1G3I - chains C and I of the 24 polymer chains in the assembly; structure by X-ray diffraction, 3.41 A resolution.

[Chain C]
Name: ATP-dependent hslu protease ATP-binding subunit hslu
From: Haemophilus influenzae
UniProtKB: P43773 (HSLU_HAEIN); residue numbers follow UniProt; this construct covers 1-444
Sequence (444 residues; row label = number of the first residue in the row):
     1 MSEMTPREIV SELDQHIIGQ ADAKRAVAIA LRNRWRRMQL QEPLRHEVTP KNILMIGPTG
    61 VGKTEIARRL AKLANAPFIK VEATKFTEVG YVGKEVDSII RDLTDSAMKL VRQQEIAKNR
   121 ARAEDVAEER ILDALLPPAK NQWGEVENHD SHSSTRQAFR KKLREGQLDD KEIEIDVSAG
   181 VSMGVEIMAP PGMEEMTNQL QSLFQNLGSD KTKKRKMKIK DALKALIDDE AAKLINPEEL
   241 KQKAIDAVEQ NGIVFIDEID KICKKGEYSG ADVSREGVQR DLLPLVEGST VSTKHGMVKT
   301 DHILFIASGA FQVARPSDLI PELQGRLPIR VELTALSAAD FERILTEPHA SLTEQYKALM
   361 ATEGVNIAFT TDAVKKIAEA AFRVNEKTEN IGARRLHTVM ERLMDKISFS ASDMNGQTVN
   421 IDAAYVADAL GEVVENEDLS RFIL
Not modelled in the structure: 1, 88-94, 122-234, 266-269
Swiss-Prot annotation at these positions:
  - binding site (ATP): Ile18, Gly60 to Glu65, Asp257, Ile306 to Gly309, Glu322, Arg394
Small-molecule neighbours: ATP (adenosine-5'-triphosphate): His16, Ile17, Ile18, Gln20, Pro58, Thr59, Gly60, Val61, Gly62, Lys63, Thr64, Glu65, Lys80, Asp257, Glu258, Ser308, Leu336, Ile344, Ala393, Arg394, His397
Reported in the primary citation:
  - binding site for ATP: Arg394

[Chain I]
Name: ATP-dependent protease hslv
From: Haemophilus influenzae
Notes: EC 3.4.99.-
UniProtKB: P43772 (HSLV_HAEIN); residue numbers follow UniProt; this construct covers 1-174
Sequence (174 residues; each row starts with the number of its first residue):
     1 TTIVSVRRNG QVVVGGDGQV SLGNTVMKGN ARKVRRLYNG KVLAGFAGGT ADAFTLFELF
    61 ERKLEMHQGH LLKSAVELAK DWRTDRALRK LEAMLIVADE KESLIITGIG DVVQPEEDQI
   121 LAIGSGGNYA LSAARALVEN TELSAHEIVE KSLRIAGDIC VFTNTNFTIE ELPN
Not modelled in the structure: 174
Swiss-Prot annotation at these positions:
  - active site: Thr2
Reported in the primary citation:
  - conformationally variable residues (helix shift, loop rearrangement): Phe46 to Thr50, Ala47 to Glu92
  - catalytic residues: Thr1, Lys33 (citing earlier work)
  - catalytic residues: Ala47 to Gly48 (proposed by the authors, not directly observed)

[Interface between chain C and chain I]
Residue-residue contacts (19; chain C residue first):
  Gln312(C) with Glu65(I); Met66(I)
  Asn385(C) with Gln68(I), hydrogen bond (backbone-side chain)
  Glu386(C) with His70(I), hydrogen bond (backbone-side chain)
  Thr388(C) with Gln68(I); His70(I)
  Glu389(C) with Gln68(I)
  Asn390(C) with Gln68(I), hydrogen bond (backbone-side chain)
  Leu439(C) with Leu72(I), hydrophobic; Gln114(I)
  Phe442(C) with Val76(I), hydrophobic; Lys80(I); Arg83(I), hydrogen bond (backbone-side chain); Val112(I)
  Ile443(C) with Leu72(I), hydrophobic; Val112(I), hydrophobic; Gln114(I)
  Leu444(C) with Val112(I), hydrogen bond (backbone-backbone); Val113(I), hydrophobic
Interface residues without a listed pair, chain C (12 interface residues in all): Lys387, Asp438
Interface residues without a listed pair, chain I (12 interface residues in all): Lys73

[In short]
The chain C/chain I interface involves 12 residues from each chain; the contacts include 5 hydrogen bonds.
Polar pairs include Asn385(C)-Gln68(I), Glu386(C)-His70(I) and Asn390(C)-Gln68(I). Chain C binds ATP. The
paper reports catalytic residues Thr1(I), Lys33(I) and Ala47(I); a binding site for ATP at Arg394(C).
Here chain C is ATP-dependent hslu protease ATP-binding subunit hslu and chain I is ATP-dependent protease
hslv, both from Haemophilus influenzae. Entry 1G3I (Crystal structure of the hsluv protease-chaperone complex)
was determined by X-ray diffraction (same publication as 1G3K).
